PDB entry 7FDC | electron microscopy, 6.60 A resolution (low resolution: residue-level contacts below are approximate; hydrogen-bond / salt-bridge calls are withheld) | chains I and J of the 31 polymer chains in the assembly

Chain I:
Molecule: V-type proton ATPase subunit E
Source organism: Saccharomyces cerevisiae S288C
Reference sequence: P22203 (VATE_YEAST); residues 1-233 here = UniProt positions 1-233
Chain sequence (233 residues; numbered 1 to 233; the number before each row is that of its first residue):
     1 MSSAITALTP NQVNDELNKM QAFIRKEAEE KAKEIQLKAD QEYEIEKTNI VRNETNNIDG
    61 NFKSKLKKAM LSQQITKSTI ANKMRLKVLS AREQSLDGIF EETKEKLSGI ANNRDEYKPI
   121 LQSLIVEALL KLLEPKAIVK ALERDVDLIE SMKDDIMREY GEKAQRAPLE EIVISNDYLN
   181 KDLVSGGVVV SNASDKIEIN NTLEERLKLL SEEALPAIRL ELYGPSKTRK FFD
Not modelled in the structure: 1-7, 233

Chain J:
Molecule: V-type proton ATPase subunit G
Source organism: Saccharomyces cerevisiae S288C
Chain sequence (122 residues; each row starts with the number of its first residue; numbers below 1 keep their minus sign (Met-7 is residue -7)):
    -7 MDYKDDDDKS QKNGIATLLQ AEKEAHEIVS KARKYRQDKL KQAKTDAAKE IDSYKIQKDK
    53 ELKEFEQKNA GGVGELEKKA EAGVQGELAE IKKIAEKKKD DVVKILIETV IKPSAEVHIN
   113 AL
Not modelled in the structure: -7 to 1, 113-114

Chain I / chain J interface:
Contacting residue pairs - 63 pairs, chain I then chain J:
  Gln21(I) with Glu16(J)
  Ile24(I) with Ile20(J)
  Arg25(I) with Glu16(J); Ala17(J); Ile20(J)
  Ala28(I) with Ile20(J); Lys23(J)
  Lys31(I) with Ile20(J)
  Ala32(I) with Lys23(J)
  Ile35(I) with Ala24(J); Tyr27(J); Arg28(J)
  Gln36(I) with Tyr27(J)
  Lys38(I) with Arg28(J)
  Ala39(I) with Lys31(J)
  Glu42(I) with Leu32(J)
  Tyr43(I) with Gln34(J); Ala35(J); Asp38(J)
  Glu46(I) with Ala35(J)
  Lys47(I) with Ala35(J); Asp38(J); Ala39(J)
  Ile50(I) with Ala39(J); Ile43(J)
  Glu54(I) with Ile43(J); Tyr46(J)
  Thr55(I) with Tyr46(J); Lys50(J)
  Ile58(I) with Tyr46(J); Lys47(J); Lys50(J)
  Phe62(I) with Lys50(J); Asp51(J); Glu53(J); Leu54(J)
  Lys65(I) with Leu54(J); Glu58(J)
  Leu66(I) with Phe57(J)
  Ala69(I) with Phe57(J); Asn61(J)
  Met84(I) with Ala72(J)
  Arg92(I) with Ile83(J)
  Ile99(I) with Lys91(J)
  Glu102(I) with Lys91(J)
  Thr103(I) with Ile99(J)
  Lys106(I) with Val95(J); Ile99(J)
  Glu127(I) with Pro105(J); Ser106(J)
  Leu130(I) with Glu108(J)
  Lys131(I) with Ser106(J)
  Lys163(I) with Val109(J)
  Arg206(I) with Val102(J); Lys104(J)
  Leu210(I) with Thr101(J)
  Glu221(I) with Lys90(J); Asp93(J); Ile97(J)
  Leu222(I) with Ile86(J); Lys90(J)
  Tyr223(I) with Ile83(J); Ile86(J)
Other interface residues (no listed pair), chain I (45 interface residues in all): Val51, Asn61, Ile80, Val88, Ala91, Leu107, Ile110, Ile218
Other interface residues (no listed pair), chain J (49 interface residues in all): Arg25, Lys36, Glu42, Leu68, Gly75, Val76, Val94, Lys96, Ile103, Ala107

Summary:
Chain I and chain J form an interface of 45 and 49 residues respectively.
Chain I is V-type proton ATPase subunit E and chain J is V-type proton ATPase subunit G, both from
Saccharomyces cerevisiae S288C; the structure, CryoEM Structures of Reconstituted V-ATPase, state3, was
determined by electron microscopy.
